1UGW - chains A and F of the 8 polymer chains in the assembly; structure by X-ray diffraction, 1.70 A resolution.

# Chain A
Protein: Agglutinin alpha chain
From: Artocarpus integer
UniProtKB: P18670 (LECA_ARTIN); residue numbers follow UniProt; this construct covers 1-133
Sequence (133 residues; numbered 1 to 133; the number before each row is that of its first residue):
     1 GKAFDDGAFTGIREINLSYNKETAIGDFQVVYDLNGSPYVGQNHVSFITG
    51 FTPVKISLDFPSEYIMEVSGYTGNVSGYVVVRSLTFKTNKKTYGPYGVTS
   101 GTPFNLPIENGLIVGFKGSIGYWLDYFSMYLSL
Ligand contacts: beta-D-galactopyranose (GAL): Gly1, Phe47, Tyr78, Val80, Gly121, Tyr122, Trp123, Asp125
Curated features (UniProtKB/Swiss-Prot):
  - region: Val68 to Asn89 (IgA-binding)
  - glycosylation (N-linked (GlcNAc...) asparagine): Asn43, Asn74
  - natural variant: Met66 (M66D; M66V)
From the paper describing this entry:
  - binding site for beta-D-galactopyranose: Gly1, Phe47, Tyr78, Tyr122, Trp123, Asp125
  - specificity-determining residues: Tyr122 (proposed by the authors, not directly observed)
  - specificity-determining residues: Tyr78, Trp123 (from molecular simulation)

# Chain F
Protein: Agglutinin beta-3 chain
From: Artocarpus integer
UniProtKB: P18673 (LEC3_ARTIN); residue numbers follow UniProt; this construct covers 1-20
Sequence (20 residues; row label = number of the first residue in the row):
     1 DEQSGISQTVIVGPWGAKSS
Disordered / not traced: 1-2
Sequence notes: conflict Ser19 (Val in P18673)

# How chain A and chain F interact
Contacting residue pairs (18; chain A residue first):
  Thr10(A) - Gly5(F)
  Thr10(A) - Ile6(F)
  Thr10(A) - Ser7(F)  hydrogen bond (backbone-backbone)
  Gly11(A) - Gly5(F)
  Phe60(A) - Gly5(F)
  Phe60(A) - Ile6(F)  hydrophobic
  Pro61(A) - Ser4(F)
  Pro61(A) - Gly5(F)  hydrogen bond (backbone-backbone)
  Pro61(A) - Ile6(F)  hydrophobic
  Tyr64(A) - Gln3(F)
  Tyr64(A) - Gly5(F)
  Leu112(A) - Ser4(F)
  Leu112(A) - Gly5(F)
  Leu112(A) - Ile6(F)
  Leu112(A) - Ser7(F)
  Ser132(A) - Ser7(F)  hydrogen bond
  Leu133(A) - Ser7(F)  hydrogen bond (backbone-side chain)
  Leu133(A) - Gln8(F)  hydrogen bond (backbone-backbone)
Also at the interface, not in a pair above, chain A (10 interface residues in all): Phe9, Val114

# Overview
The interface between chain A and chain F involves 10 residues on one side and 6 on the other, with 5 hydrogen
bonds. Polar contacts include Ser132(A)-Ser7(F), Leu133(A)-Ser7(F) and Leu133(A)-Gln8(F). Ligands of chain A:
beta-D-galactopyranose. From the paper: a binding site for beta-D-galactopyranose at Gly1(A), Phe47(A) and
Tyr78(A) among others; specificity determinants Tyr122(A), Tyr78(A) and Trp123(A).
Chain A is Agglutinin alpha chain and chain F is Agglutinin beta-3 chain, both from Artocarpus integer; the
structure, Crystal structure of jacalin- Gal complex, was determined by X-ray diffraction, deposited together
with 1UGX, 1UGY, 1UH0 and 1UH1.
